PDB entry 1CZ0 | X-ray diffraction, 2.10 A resolution | chains A and B of the 4 polymer chains in the assembly

[Chain A]
Molecule: Intron-encoded homing endonuclease I-ppoi
Source organism: Physarum polycephalum
Notes: EC 3.1.-.-
UniProtKB: Q94702 (PPO1_PHYPO); residue numbers follow UniProt; this construct covers 2-163
Sequence (162 residues; row label = number of the first residue in the row):
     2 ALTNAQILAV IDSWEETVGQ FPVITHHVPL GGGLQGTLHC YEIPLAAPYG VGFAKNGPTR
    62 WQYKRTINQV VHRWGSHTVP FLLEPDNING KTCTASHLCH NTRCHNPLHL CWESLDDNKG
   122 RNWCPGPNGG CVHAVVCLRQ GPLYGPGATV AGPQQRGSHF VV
Bound ions: Zn2+ site 1: Cys41, Cys100, Cys105, His110; Na+: Asn119 (shared with 2 residues of chain D); Zn2+ site 2: Cys125, Cys132, His134, Cys138
What the authors report for this chain:
  - catalytic residues: His98
  - contacts within the chain: His98-Cys105 (backbone contact)
  - Na+ coordination: Asn119
  - conformationally variable residues (side-chain flip): Arg61

[Chain B]
Molecule: Intron-encoded homing endonuclease I-ppoi
Source organism: Physarum polycephalum
Notes: EC 3.1.-.-
UniProtKB: Q94702 (PPO1_PHYPO); residues 202-363 here correspond to UniProt positions 2-163 (UniProt number = residue number - 200)
Sequence (162 residues; row label = number of the first residue in the row):
   202 ALTNAQILAV IDSWEETVGQ FPVITHHVPL GGGLQGTLHC YEIPLAAPYG VGFAKNGPTR
   262 WQYKRTINQV VHRWGSHTVP FLLEPDNING KTCTASHLCH NTRCHNPLHL CWESLDDNKG
   322 RNWCPGPNGG CVHAVVCLRQ GPLYGPGATV AGPQQRGSHF VV
Bound ions: Zn2+ site 1: Cys241, Cys300, Cys305, His310; Na+: Asn319 (shared with 2 residues of chain C); Zn2+ site 2: Cys325, Cys332, His334, Cys338

[Chain A / chain B interface]
Pairs across the interface - 112 pairs, chain A then chain B:
  Leu9(A) with Arg357(B)
  Asp13(A) with Arg357(B), salt bridge
  Glu16(A) with Gln356(B); Arg357(B), hydrogen bond (side chain-backbone); Gly358(B), hydrogen bond (side chain-backbone); Phe361(B)
  Val19(A) with Phe361(B), hydrophobic
  Gly20(A) with Phe361(B)
  Leu39(A) with Val363(B)
  His40(A) with Val363(B), hydrogen bond (side chain-backbone)
  Tyr42(A) with His360(B), hydrogen bond (side chain-backbone); Phe361(B); Val362(B)
  Pro81(A) with Gln355(B)
  Phe82(A) with Ala352(B), hydrophobic; Gly353(B)
  Glu85(A) with Ala352(B); Gln355(B)
  Pro86(A) with Val351(B)
  Ile89(A) with Val351(B), hydrophobic
  Asn90(A) with Ala349(B)
  Cys94(A) with Val351(B), hydrophobic
  Leu99(A) with Pro354(B), hydrophobic
  Asn107(A) with Phe361(B); Val362(B), hydrogen bond (side chain-backbone)
  Pro108(A) with Pro354(B); Gln355(B), hydrogen bond (backbone-backbone); Phe361(B), hydrophobic
  Leu109(A) with Pro354(B); Gln356(B); Phe361(B); Val362(B); Val363(B)
  His110(A) with Val363(B), hydrogen bond (side chain-backbone)
  Leu111(A) with Gly353(B); Pro354(B)
  Cys112(A) with Ala352(B)
  Trp113(A) with Thr350(B); Val351(B), hydrogen bond (backbone-backbone); Ala352(B), hydrogen bond (backbone-backbone)
  Glu114(A) with Thr350(B), hydrogen bond
  Asp117(A) with Trp324(B), hydrogen bond (backbone-side chain)
  Asp118(A) with Gly348(B); Ala349(B), hydrogen bond (side chain-backbone)
  Gly121(A) with Trp324(B)
  Arg122(A) with Thr350(B)
  Trp124(A) with Asp317(B), hydrogen bond (side chain-backbone); Lys320(B); Gly321(B); Trp324(B), hydrophobic
  Val133(A) with Tyr345(B); Gly346(B); Pro347(B)
  His134(A) with Pro347(B)
  Ala135(A) with Pro347(B), hydrogen bond (backbone-backbone)
  Val136(A) with Thr350(B); Pro354(B)
  Leu139(A) with Val363(B), hydrophobic
  Leu144(A) with Asp317(B)
  Tyr145(A) with Val333(B)
  Gly146(A) with Val333(B)
  Pro147(A) with Val333(B); His334(B); Ala335(B), hydrogen bond (backbone-backbone)
  Gly148(A) with Asp318(B)
  Ala149(A) with Asp318(B), hydrogen bond (backbone-side chain)
  Thr150(A) with Trp313(B); Glu314(B), hydrogen bond; Arg322(B); Val336(B)
  Val151(A) with Glu285(B); Pro286(B); Ile289(B), hydrophobic; Cys294(B), hydrophobic; Trp313(B), hydrogen bond (backbone-backbone)
  Ala152(A) with Phe282(B), hydrophobic; Glu285(B); Cys312(B); Trp313(B), hydrogen bond (backbone-backbone)
  Gly153(A) with Phe282(B); Leu311(B)
  Pro154(A) with Leu299(B), hydrophobic; Pro308(B); Leu309(B); Leu311(B); Val336(B)
  Gln155(A) with Pro308(B), hydrogen bond (backbone-backbone)
  Gln156(A) with Glu216(B); Leu309(B)
  Arg157(A) with Leu209(B); Ile212(B); Asp213(B), salt bridge; Glu216(B), hydrogen bond (backbone-side chain)
  Gly158(A) with Glu216(B), hydrogen bond (backbone-side chain)
  His160(A) with Glu216(B); Glu217(B); Tyr242(B), hydrogen bond (backbone-side chain)
  Phe161(A) with Glu216(B); Val219(B), hydrophobic; Gly220(B); Tyr242(B); Asn307(B); Pro308(B), hydrophobic; Leu309(B)
  Val162(A) with His240(B); Tyr242(B); Asn307(B), hydrogen bond (backbone-side chain); Leu309(B)
  Val163(A) with Leu239(B); His240(B), hydrogen bond (backbone-side chain); Leu309(B); His310(B), hydrogen bond (backbone-side chain)
Other interface residues (no listed pair), chain A (58 interface residues in all): Ile12, Glu17, Thr38, Asn88, Lys120
Other interface residues (no listed pair), chain B (54 interface residues in all): Leu339, Leu344

[Overview]
The interface between chain A and chain B involves 58 residues on one side and 54 on the other, with 26
hydrogen bonds and 2 salt bridges. Polar pairs include Asp13(A)-Arg357(B), Arg157(A)-Asp213(B) and
Glu16(A)-Arg357(B). Cys41(A), Cys100(A), Cys105(A) and His110(A) coordinate Zn2+ site 1. From the paper: the
catalytic residue His98(A); Na+ coordination by Asn119(A).
Chain A and chain B are both Intron-encoded homing endonuclease I-ppoi (Physarum polycephalum); the structure,
Intron encoded homing endonuclease I-ppoi/DNA complex lacking catalytic metal ion, was determined by X-ray
diffraction (same publication as 1CYQ).
